1MNQ - chains A and B; structure by X-ray diffraction, 2.20 A resolution.

Chain A (and B):
Protein: polyketide synthase IV
Organism: Streptomyces venezuelae
Notes: fragment: Thioesterase Domain; chain B of this document is another copy of the same molecule, construct and numbering; everything in this record applies to it too
UniProt: Q9ZGI2 (Q9ZGI2_9ACTO); residues 1-298 here correspond to UniProt positions 1049-1346 (UniProt number = residue number + 1048)
Sequence (298 residues; row label = number of the first residue in the row):
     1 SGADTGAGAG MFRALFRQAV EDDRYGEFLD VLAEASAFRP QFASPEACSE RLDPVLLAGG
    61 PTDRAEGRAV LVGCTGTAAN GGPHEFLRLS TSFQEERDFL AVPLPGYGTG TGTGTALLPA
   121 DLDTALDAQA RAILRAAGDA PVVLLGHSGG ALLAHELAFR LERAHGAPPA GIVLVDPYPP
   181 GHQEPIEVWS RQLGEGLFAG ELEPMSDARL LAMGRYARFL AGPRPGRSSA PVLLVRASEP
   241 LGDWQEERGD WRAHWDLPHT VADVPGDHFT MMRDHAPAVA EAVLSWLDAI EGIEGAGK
Disordered / not traced: 1-8, 109-114, 290-298 (chain B: 1-8, 109-114, 292-298)
Curated features (UniProtKB/Swiss-Prot):
  - active site: S148 (Nucleophile), H268 (Proton acceptor)
  - binding site (substrate): T77, G149, D176

How chain A and chain B interact:
Residue-residue contacts (28):
  M11(A) with F12(B), hydrophobic; R39(B); D207(B); A208(B), hydrophobic; L211(B), hydrophobic
  F12(A) with M11(B), hydrophobic; F12(B), hydrophobic; L15(B), hydrophobic
  L15(A) with F12(B), hydrophobic; A35(B); F38(B); R39(B)
  Q18(A) with F38(B)
  A19(A) with F38(B), hydrophobic
  R24(A) with F38(B)
  E27(A) with F38(B)
  F28(A) with F38(B), hydrophobic
  A35(A) with L15(B)
  F38(A) with L15(B); Q18(B); A19(B), hydrophobic; R24(B); E27(B); F28(B), hydrophobic
  R39(A) with M11(B); L15(B)
  D207(A) with M11(B)
  L211(A) with M11(B), hydrophobic
Interface residues without a listed pair, chain A (16 interface residues in all): V31, E34, A37
Interface residues without a listed pair, chain B (17 interface residues in all): V31, E34, A37

Summary:
16 residues of chain A and 17 residues of chain B are in contact. UniProt lists active-site residues S148(A)
and H268(A) and 3 substrate-binding residues on chain A.
Chain A and chain B are both polyketide synthase IV (Streptomyces venezuelae); the structure, Thioesterase
Domain of Picromycin Polyketide Synthase (PICS TE), pH 8.4, was determined by X-ray diffraction (same
publication as 1MN6, 1MNA and 1MO2).
